PDB entry 8ACP | electron microscopy, 4.50 A resolution (low resolution: residue-level contacts below are approximate; hydrogen-bond / salt-bridge calls are withheld) | chains C and D of the 8 polymer chains in the assembly

[Chain C]
Protein: DNA-directed RNA polymerase subunit beta
From: Escherichia coli K-12
Notes: EC 2.7.7.6
UniProtKB: P0A8V2 (RPOB_ECOLI); residues 1-1342 here = UniProt positions 1-1342
Amino-acid sequence (1342 residues; numbered 1 to 1342; the number before each row is that of its first residue):
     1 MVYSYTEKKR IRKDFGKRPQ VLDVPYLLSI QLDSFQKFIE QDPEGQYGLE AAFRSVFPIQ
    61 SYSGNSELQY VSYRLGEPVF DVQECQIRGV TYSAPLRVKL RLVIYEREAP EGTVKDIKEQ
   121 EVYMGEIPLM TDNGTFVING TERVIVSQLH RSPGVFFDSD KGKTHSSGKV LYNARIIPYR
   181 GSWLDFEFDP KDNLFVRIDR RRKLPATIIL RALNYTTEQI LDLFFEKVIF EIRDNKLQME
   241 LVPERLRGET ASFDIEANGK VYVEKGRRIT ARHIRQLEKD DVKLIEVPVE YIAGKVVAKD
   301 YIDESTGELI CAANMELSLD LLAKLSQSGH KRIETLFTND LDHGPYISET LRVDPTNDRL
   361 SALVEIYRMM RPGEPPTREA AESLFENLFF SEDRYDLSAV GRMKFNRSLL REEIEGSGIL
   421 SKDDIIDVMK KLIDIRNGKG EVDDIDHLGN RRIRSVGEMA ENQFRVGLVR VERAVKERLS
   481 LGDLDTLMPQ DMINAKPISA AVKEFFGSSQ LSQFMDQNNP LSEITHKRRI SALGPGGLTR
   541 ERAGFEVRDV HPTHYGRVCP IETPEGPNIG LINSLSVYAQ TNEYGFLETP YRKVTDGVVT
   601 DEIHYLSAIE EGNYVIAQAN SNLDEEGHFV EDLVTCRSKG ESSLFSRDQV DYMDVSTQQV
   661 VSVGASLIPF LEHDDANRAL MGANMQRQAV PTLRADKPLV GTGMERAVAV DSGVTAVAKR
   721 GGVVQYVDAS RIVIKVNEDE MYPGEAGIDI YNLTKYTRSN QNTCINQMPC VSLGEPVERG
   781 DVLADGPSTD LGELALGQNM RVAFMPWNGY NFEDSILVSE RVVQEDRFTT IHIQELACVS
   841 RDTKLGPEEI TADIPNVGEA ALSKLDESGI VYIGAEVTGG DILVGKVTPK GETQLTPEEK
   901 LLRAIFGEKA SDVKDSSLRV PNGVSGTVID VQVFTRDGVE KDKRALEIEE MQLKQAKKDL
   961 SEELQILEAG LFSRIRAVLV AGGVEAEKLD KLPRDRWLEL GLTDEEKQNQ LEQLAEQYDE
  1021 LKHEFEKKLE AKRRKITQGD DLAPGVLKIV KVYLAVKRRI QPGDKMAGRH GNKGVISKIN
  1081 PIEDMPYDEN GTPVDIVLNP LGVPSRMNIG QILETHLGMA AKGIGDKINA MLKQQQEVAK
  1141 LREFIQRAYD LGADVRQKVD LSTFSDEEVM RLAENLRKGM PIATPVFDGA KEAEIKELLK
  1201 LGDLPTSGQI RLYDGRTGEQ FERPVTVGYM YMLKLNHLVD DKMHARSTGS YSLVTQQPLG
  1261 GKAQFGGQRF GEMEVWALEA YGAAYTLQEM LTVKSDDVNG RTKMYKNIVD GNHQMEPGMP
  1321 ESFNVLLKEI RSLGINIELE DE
Unresolved in the structure: 1, 890-911
Swiss-Prot annotation at these positions:
  - modified residue (N6-acetyllysine): Lys1022, Lys1200
  - mutagenesis: Ile561 (I561S: Resistant to antibiotics salinamide A and B), Ile569 (I569S: Resistant to antibiotics salinamide A and B), Ala665 (A665E: Resistant to antibiotics salinamide A and B), Asp675 (D675A/G: Resistant to antibiotics salinamide A and B), Asn677 (N677H/K: Resistant to antibiotics salinamide A and B), Leu680 (L680M: Resistant to antibiotics salinamide A and B), Glu813 (E813K: Disrupts the enzyme's active center)

[Chain D]
Protein: DNA-directed RNA polymerase subunit beta'
From: Escherichia coli K-12
Notes: EC 2.7.7.6
UniProtKB: P0A8T8 (RPOC_ECO57); residue numbers follow UniProt; this construct covers 1-1406
Amino-acid sequence (1406 residues; row label = number of the first residue in the row):
     1 MKDLLKFLKA QTKTEEFDAI KIALASPDMI RSWSFGEVKK PETINYRTFK PERDGLFCAR
    61 IFGPVKDYEC LCGKYKRLKH RGVICEKCGV EVTQTKVRRE RMGHIELASP TAHIWFLKSL
   121 PSRIGLLLDM PLRDIERVLY FESYVVIEGG MTNLERQQIL TEEQYLDALE EFGDEFDAKM
   181 GAEAIQALLK SMDLEQECEQ LREELNETNS ETKRKKLTKR IKLLEAFVQS GNKPEWMILT
   241 VLPVLPPDLR PLVPLDGGRF ATSDLNDLYR RVINRNNRLK RLLDLAAPDI IVRNEKRMLQ
   301 EAVDALLDNG RRGRAITGSN KRPLKSLADM IKGKQGRFRQ NLLGKRVDYS GRSVITVGPY
   361 LRLHQCGLPK KMALELFKPF IYGKLELRGL ATTIKAAKKM VEREEAVVWD ILDEVIREHP
   421 VLLNRAPTLH RLGIQAFEPV LIEGKAIQLH PLVCAAYNAD FDGDQMAVHV PLTLEAQLEA
   481 RALMMSTNNI LSPANGEPII VPSQDVVLGL YYMTRDCVNA KGEGMVLTGP KEAERLYRSG
   541 LASLHARVKV RITEYEKDAN GELVAKTSLK DTTVGRAILW MIVPKGLPYS IVNQALGKKA
   601 ISKMLNTCYR ILGLKPTVIF ADQIMYTGFA YAARSGASVG IDDMVIPEKK HEIISEAEAE
   661 VAEIQEQFQS GLVTAGERYN KVIDIWAAAN DRVSKAMMDN LQTETVINRD GQEEKQVSFN
   721 SIYMMADSGA RGSAAQIRQL AGMRGLMAKP DGSIIETPIT ANFREGLNVL QYFISTHGAR
   781 KGLADTALKT ANSGYLTRRL VDVAQDLVVT EDDCGTHEGI MMTPVIEGGD VKEPLRDRVL
   841 GRVTAEDVLK PGTADILVPR NTLLHEQWCD LLEENSVDAV KVRSVVSCDT DFGVCAHCYG
   901 RDLARGHIIN KGEAIGVIAA QSIGEPGTQL TMRTFHIGGA ASRAAAESSI QVKNKGSIKL
   961 SNVKSVVNSS GKLVITSRNT ELKLIDEFGR TKESYKVPYG AVLAKGDGEQ VAGGETVANW
  1021 DPHTMPVITE VSGFVRFTDM IDGQTITRQT DELTGLSSLV VLDSAERTAG GKDLRPALKI
  1081 VDAQGNDVLI PGTDMPAQYF LPGKAIVQLE DGVQISSGDT LARIPQESGG TKDITGGLPR
  1141 VADLFEARRP KEPAILAEIS GIVSFGKETK GKRRLVITPV DGSDPYEEMI PKWRQLNVFE
  1201 GERVERGDVI SDGPEAPHDI LRLRGVHAVT RYIVNEVQDV YRLQGVKIND KHIEVIVRQM
  1261 LRKATIVNAG SSDFLEGEQV EYSRVKIANR ELEANGKVGA TYSRDLLGIT KASLATESFI
  1321 SAASFQETTR VLTEAAVAGK RDELRGLKEN VIVGRLIPAG TGYAYHQDRM RRRAAGEAPA
  1381 APQVTAEDAS ASLAELLNAG LGGSDN
Unresolved in the structure: 1-15, 934-947, 1127-1135, 1376-1406
Swiss-Prot annotation at these positions:
  - binding site (Zn(2+)): Cys70, Cys72, Cys85, Cys88, Cys814, Cys888, Cys895, Cys898
  - binding site (Mg(2+)): Asp460, Asp462, Asp464
  - modified residue: Lys972 (N6-acetyllysine)
Bound ions: Zn2+ site 1: Cys70, Cys72, Cys85, Cys88; Mg2+ near Phe461 (its only coordinating residue here); Zn2+ site 2: Cys814, Cys888, Cys895, Cys898

[Chain C / chain D interface]
Pairs across the interface - 236 pairs, chain C then chain D:
  Phe545(C) with Leu788(D)
  Arg548(C) with Arg780(D)
  Asp549(C) with Pro750(D); His777(D); Lys781(D)
  Val550(C) with Arg780(D)
  Tyr555(C) with Phe773(D)
  Pro560(C) with Arg780(D)
  Ile561(C) with Arg780(D)
  Thr563(C) with Arg780(D)
  Gly566(C) with Ala787(D)
  Ile569(C) with Leu783(D); Ala784(D)
  Gln618(C) with Leu770(D)
  Asn620(C) with Asn768(D); Val769(D)
  Arg637(C) with Leu770(D)
  Ser642(C) with Thr757(D)
  Val660(C) with Val769(D)
  Glu672(C) with Glu765(D); Gly766(D); Leu767(D)
  His673(C) with Phe763(D); Arg764(D); Glu765(D); Gly766(D)
  Asp674(C) with Tyr772(D)
  Asp675(C) with Arg744(D); Tyr772(D)
  Ala676(C) with Tyr772(D); Ala779(D)
  Asn677(C) with Ala779(D)
  Leu680(C) with Leu783(D)
  Phe804(C) with Ser638(D)
  Pro806(C) with Ala633(D)
  Trp807(C) with Ala633(D)
  Asn808(C) with Pro359(D); Phe629(D); Ala633(D)
  Gly809(C) with Pro359(D); Phe629(D)
  Tyr810(C) with Pro359(D)
  Asn811(C) with Asp505(D)
  Phe812(C) with Val357(D); Pro451(D); Cys454(D); Phe461(D); Ser503(D); Asp505(D); Phe629(D)
  Glu813(C) with Asp460(D)
  Asp814(C) with Phe461(D); Asp462(D)
  Lys844(C) with Asp256(D)
  Gln1061(C) with Lys445(D)
  Pro1062(C) with Ala446(D)
  Gly1063(C) with Val354(D)
  Lys1065(C) with Asp462(D)
  Val1075(C) with Phe461(D); Gly463(D)
  Ile1076(C) with Thr356(D)
  Ser1077(C) with Thr356(D); Val357(D)
  Asn1099(C) with Asp505(D)
  Leu1101(C) with Gln504(D); Asp505(D); Leu508(D); Met725(D)
  Val1103(C) with Val639(D)
  Pro1104(C) with Leu740(D)
  Ser1105(C) with Arg731(D)
  Met1107(C) with Gln736(D); Leu740(D); Phe763(D)
  Ile1109(C) with Met644(D)
  Ile1112(C) with Ile641(D)
  Leu1113(C) with Ile641(D)
  His1116(C) with Ile641(D)
  Phe1187(C) with Val769(D); Tyr772(D)
  Glu1192(C) with Arg764(D)
  Ser1207(C) with Asp642(D)
  Gln1209(C) with Gly640(D); Asp643(D)
  Glu1219(C) with Arg634(D)
  Phe1221(C) with Ala633(D); Arg634(D); Ser635(D)
  Glu1222(C) with Tyr537(D); Arg634(D); Ser635(D)
  Arg1223(C) with Gly636(D); Phe719(D); Ser721(D); Met724(D)
  Pro1224(C) with Ser638(D)
  Val1225(C) with Ser638(D)
  Thr1226(C) with Ser638(D); Val639(D); Gly640(D)
  Val1239(C) with Val354(D); Lys445(D)
  Asp1240(C) with Lys445(D)
  Lys1242(C) with Arg352(D); Gln465(D)
  Met1243(C) with Arg352(D); Ser353(D); Met372(D)
  His1244(C) with Gly351(D); Arg352(D)
  Ala1245(C) with Ser350(D)
  Arg1246(C) with Asp348(D); Tyr349(D); Ser350(D)
  Ser1247(C) with Asp348(D); Tyr349(D); Glu375(D); Leu376(D); Lys378(D); Pro379(D)
  Thr1248(C) with Tyr349(D)
  Gln1257(C) with Arg346(D); Val347(D)
  Pro1258(C) with Arg346(D)
  Gly1260(C) with Arg346(D)
  Gly1267(C) with Arg346(D); Val347(D)
  Gln1268(C) with Arg346(D); Val347(D); Ser350(D); Gly351(D); Arg352(D)
  Arg1269(C) with Gly344(D); Lys345(D); Arg346(D)
  Phe1270(C) with Gly344(D); Lys345(D); His469(D)
  Glu1272(C) with Arg798(D)
  Met1273(C) with Thr428(D); Thr797(D)
  Glu1274(C) with Thr428(D)
  Trp1276(C) with Arg798(D); Val801(D); Val917(D)
  Glu1279(C) with Leu1347(D)
  Ala1280(C) with Arg431(D); Ile918(D)
  Tyr1281(C) with Arg431(D); Ile434(D); Met484(D)
  Gly1282(C) with Gly1360(D); Thr1361(D)
  Ala1283(C) with Glu479(D); Met484(D)
  Ala1284(C) with Glu479(D); Ile1357(D); Thr1361(D); Gly1362(D)
  Tyr1285(C) with Glu475(D); Glu479(D); Leu1356(D); Thr1361(D); Tyr1365(D)
  Thr1286(C) with Glu479(D)
  Gln1288(C) with Gly1354(D); Arg1355(D); Leu1356(D)
  Glu1289(C) with Ala476(D)
  Met1290(C) with Lys345(D)
  Leu1291(C) with Leu342(D); Lys345(D); Val1351(D); Gly1354(D)
  Lys1294(C) with Val347(D); Asp348(D); Tyr349(D); Val470(D); Leu472(D)
  Ser1295(C) with Lys345(D); Arg346(D)
  Tyr1305(C) with Tyr349(D); Lys378(D)
  Ile1308(C) with Pro379(D); Phe380(D)
  Val1309(C) with Gly383(D)
  His1313(C) with Leu472(D); Thr473(D); Leu474(D)
  Met1319(C) with Phe17(D); Val1353(D); Arg1355(D)
  Pro1320(C) with Gly1354(D)
  Phe1323(C) with Val1353(D)
  Val1325(C) with Leu249(D)
  Leu1326(C) with Arg337(D); Phe338(D)
  Lys1328(C) with Glu100(D)
  Glu1329(C) with Leu327(D); Met330(D); Ile331(D); Arg337(D)
  Arg1331(C) with Trp33(D)
  Ser1332(C) with Pro243(D)
  Leu1333(C) with Pro243(D); Leu327(D)
  Gly1334(C) with Ala25(D)
  Ile1335(C) with Ile22(D); Ala23(D); Trp33(D)
  Asn1336(C) with Ile22(D); Ala23(D); Leu24(D); Ala25(D); Met29(D); Trp33(D)
  Ile1337(C) with Ile20(D); Lys21(D); Ile22(D); Trp33(D)
  Glu1338(C) with Ile20(D); Lys21(D)
  Leu1339(C) with Phe17(D); Ile20(D)
  Glu1340(C) with Ala19(D); Ile20(D); Lys21(D); Arg1341(D)
  Asp1341(C) with Phe17(D); Asp18(D); Ala19(D)
  Glu1342(C) with Glu16(D); Phe17(D); Asp18(D); Arg1369(D); Ala1374(D)
Other interface residues (no listed pair), chain C (138 interface residues in all): His551, Pro552, His554, Glu565, Gly570, Leu671, Ala679, Met805, Lys1073, Gly1074, Pro1100, Lys1191, Lys1196, Thr1206, Thr1255, Leu1259, Ala1277, Asp1296, Gln1314, Met1315
Other interface residues (no listed pair), chain D (151 interface residues in all): Met102, His113, Leu239, Gln340, Asn341, Leu343, Ile355, Tyr360, Leu422, Asn424, His430, Leu432, Asn489, Tyr512, Ala632, Ala637, Asn720, Ile722, Gly732, Gln739, Glu756, Ile774, Thr776

[Summary]
The interface between chain C and chain D involves 138 residues on one side and 151 on the other. From
UniProt: 7 mutagenesis sites on chain C; 8 Zn2+-binding residues and 3 Mg2+-binding residues on chain D.
Chain C is DNA-directed RNA polymerase subunit beta and chain D is DNA-directed RNA polymerase subunit beta',
both from Escherichia coli K-12; the structure, RNA polymerase at U-rich pause bound to regulatory RNA putL -
inactive, open clamp state, was determined by electron microscopy, deposited together with 8ABY, 8ABZ, 8AC0,
8AC1, 8AC2 and 8AD1.
